Entry 7NWZ (X-ray diffraction, 4.17 A resolution (low resolution: residue-level contacts below are approximate; hydrogen-bond / salt-bridge calls are withheld)); this record covers chains D and F of the 3 polymer chains in the assembly.

[Chain D]
Name: ALK and LTK ligand 2
Organism: Homo sapiens
UniProt: Q6UX46 (ALKL2_HUMAN); numbering as in UniProt (aligned over 78-152)
Amino-acid sequence (81 residues; row label = number of the first residue in the row):
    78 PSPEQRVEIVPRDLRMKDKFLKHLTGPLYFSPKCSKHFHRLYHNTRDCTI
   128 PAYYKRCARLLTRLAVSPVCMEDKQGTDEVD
Unresolved in the structure: 78-91, 150-158
Differences from the reference sequence: expression tag (153-158)
Cystine bridges: Cys111-Cys147, Cys125-Cys134
UniProt features mapped onto this chain:
  - mutagenesis: Lys94 to His100 (Abolished association with the cell membrane, leading to impaired activation of receptor tyrosine kinase ALK), Phe97 (F97E: Slightly reduced affinity for receptor tyrosine kinase LTK), His100 (H100E: Slightly reduced affinity for receptor tyrosine kinase LTK), Arg123 (R123E: Reduced affinity for receptor tyrosine kinases ALK and LTK), Arg136 (R136E: Reduced affinity for receptor tyrosine kinases ALK and LTK)
Reported in the primary citation:
  - mutagenesis - H100A: decreased binding to LTK
  - mutagenesis - F97E, H100A, R123E/R136E: decreased growth with ALK tyrosine kinase receptor (chain F)

[Chain F]
Name: ALK tyrosine kinase receptor
Organism: Homo sapiens
Notes: EC 2.7.10.1
UniProt: Q9UM73 (ALK_HUMAN); residues 648-985 here = UniProt positions 648-985
Amino-acid sequence (344 residues; numbered 648 to 991; the number before each row is that of its first residue):
   648 TAPKSRNLFERNPNKELKPGENSPRQTPIFDPTVHWLFTTCGASGPHGPT
   698 QAQCNNAYQNSNLSVEVGSEGPLKGIQIWKVPATDTYSISGYGAAGGKGG
   748 KNTMMRSHGVSVLGIFNLEKDDMLYILVGQQGEDACPSTNQLIQKVCIGE
   798 NNVIEEEIRVNRSVHEWAGGGGGGGGATYVFKMKDGVPVPLIIAAGGGGR
   848 AYGAKTDTFHPERLENNSSVLGLNGNSGAAGGGGGWNDNTSLLWAGKSLQ
   898 EGATGGHSCPQAMKKWGWETRGGFGGGGGGCSSGGGGGGYIGGNAASNND
   948 PEMDGEDGVSFISPLGILYTPALKVMEGHGEVNIKHYLGTDEVD
Unresolved in the structure: 648-678, 986-991
Differences from the reference sequence: expression tag (986-991)
Cystine bridges: Cys688-Cys701, Cys783-Cys794, Cys906-Cys928
Covalent attachments: N-acetylglucosamine (NAG) linked to Asn808
UniProt features mapped onto this chain:
  - glycosylation (N-linked (GlcNAc...) asparagine): Asn709, Asn808, Asn863, Asn864, Asn886
  - natural variant: Ala877 (A877S: In an ovarian serous carcinoma sample)
  - mutagenesis: Glu859 (E859A: Slightly decreased autophosphorylation. Decreased autophosphorylation and subsequent activation; when associated with A-974), Tyr966 (Y966A: Slightly decreased autophosphorylation. Strongly reduced autophosphorylation and subsequent activation; when associated with A-994), Glu974 (E974A: Slightly decreased autophosphorylation. Decreased autophosphorylation and subsequent activation; when associated with A-859)
Reported in the primary citation:
  - mutagenesis - M751T: abolished growth in response to cytokine
  - mutagenesis - M751T: unchanged expression
  - disease-associated variants - H694R: increased signaling (citing earlier work)
  - disease-associated variants - R753Q, F856S: increased growth in response to cytokine
  - mutagenesis - M751T: abolished growth with ALK and LTK ligand 2 (chain D)

[Chain D / chain F interface]
Pairs across the interface - 18 pairs, chain D then chain F:
  Met93(D) with Tyr966(F); Pro968(F)
  Lys96(D) with Tyr966(F)
  Phe97(D) with Ser758(F); Thr967(F)
  Lys99(D) with Tyr984(F)
  His100(D) with Ser737(F); Leu760(F); Lys982(F)
  Leu101(D) with Tyr739(F)
  Pro128(D) with Lys971(F)
  Ala129(D) with Lys971(F); Val972(F)
  Tyr130(D) with Met752(F)
  Tyr131(D) with Val972(F)
  Lys132(D) with Val972(F); Met973(F); Glu978(F)
Interface residues without a listed pair, chain F (17 interface residues in all): His755, Leu970, Asn980
From the paper, about this interface:
  - hot spots on chain D (mutagenesis) - R123E, R123E/R136E: decreased binding to both receptors
  - hot spots on chain D (mutagenesis) - F97E: decreased binding to LTK
  - hot spots on chain D (mutagenesis) - F97E: unchanged binding to ALK
  - hot spots on chain D (mutagenesis) - R136E: decreased binding to ALK tyrosine kinase receptor (chain F)
  - interface residues, chain F: Ser758(F)

[In short]
11 residues of chain D face 17 of chain F across their interface. Covalently linked N-acetylglucosamine: at
Asn808(F). The paper reports that F97E, H100A and R123E/R136E of chain D reduce growth with ALK tyrosine
kinase receptor (chain F); the interface residue Ser758(F); 9 substitutions were tested in all.
Chain D is ALK and LTK ligand 2 and chain F is ALK tyrosine kinase receptor, both from Homo sapiens; the
structure, ALK:ALKAL2 complex, was determined by X-ray diffraction (same publication as 7NX0, 7NX1, 7NX2, 7NX3
and 7NX4).
